8D6V - chains W and c of the 35 polymer chains in the assembly; structure by electron microscopy, 3.20 A resolution.

== Chain W (and c) ==
Molecule: Proteasome subunit beta
Organism: Mycobacterium tuberculosis
Notes: EC 3.4.25.1; chain c of this document is another copy of the same molecule, construct and numbering; everything in this record applies to it too
Reference sequence: A0A045HFG5 (A0A045HFG5_MYCTX); residues 244-534 here correspond to UniProt positions 1-291 (UniProt number = residue number - 243)
Sequence (291 residues; each row starts with the number of its first residue):
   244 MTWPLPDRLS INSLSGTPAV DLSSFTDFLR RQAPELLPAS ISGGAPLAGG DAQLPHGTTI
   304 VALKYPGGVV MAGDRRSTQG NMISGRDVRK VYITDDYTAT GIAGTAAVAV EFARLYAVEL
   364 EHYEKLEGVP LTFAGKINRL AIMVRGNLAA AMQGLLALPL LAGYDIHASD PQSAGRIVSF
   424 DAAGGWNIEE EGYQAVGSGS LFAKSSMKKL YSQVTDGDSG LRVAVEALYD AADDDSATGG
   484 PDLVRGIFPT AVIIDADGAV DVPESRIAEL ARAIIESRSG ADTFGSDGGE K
Disordered / not traced: 244-300, 523-534

== Interface between chain W and chain c ==
Pairs across the interface (8):
  N381(W) with R357(c)
  R388(W) with V351(c); E354(c), salt bridge
  D424(W) with Q322(c)
  A426(W) with A350(c)
  G428(W) with A350(c)
  E433(W) with D330(c)
  L444(W) with M325(c), hydrophobic
Other interface residues (no listed pair), chain W (9 interface residues in all): L391, G427
Other interface residues (no listed pair), chain c (9 interface residues in all): T348, L398

== Overview ==
The chain W/chain c interface involves 9 residues from each chain, with 1 salt bridge. The salt-bridged pair
is R388(W)-E354(c).
Chain W and chain c are both Proteasome subunit beta (Mycobacterium tuberculosis); the structure, Structure of
the Mycobacterium tuberculosis 20S proteasome bound to the C-terminal GQYL motif of the ATP-bound ..., was
determined by electron microscopy together with 8D6W, 8D6X and 8D6Y from the same study.
